PDB entry 7BTO | electron microscopy, 3.97 A resolution | chains B and I of the 9 polymer chains in the assembly

# Chain B
Protein: Type I restriction enzyme EcoR124II M protein
Source organism: Escherichia coli
Notes: EC 2.1.1.72
UniProt: P10484 (T1M1_ECOLX); residues 1-520 here = UniProt positions 1-520
Amino-acid sequence (520 residues; each row starts with the number of its first residue):
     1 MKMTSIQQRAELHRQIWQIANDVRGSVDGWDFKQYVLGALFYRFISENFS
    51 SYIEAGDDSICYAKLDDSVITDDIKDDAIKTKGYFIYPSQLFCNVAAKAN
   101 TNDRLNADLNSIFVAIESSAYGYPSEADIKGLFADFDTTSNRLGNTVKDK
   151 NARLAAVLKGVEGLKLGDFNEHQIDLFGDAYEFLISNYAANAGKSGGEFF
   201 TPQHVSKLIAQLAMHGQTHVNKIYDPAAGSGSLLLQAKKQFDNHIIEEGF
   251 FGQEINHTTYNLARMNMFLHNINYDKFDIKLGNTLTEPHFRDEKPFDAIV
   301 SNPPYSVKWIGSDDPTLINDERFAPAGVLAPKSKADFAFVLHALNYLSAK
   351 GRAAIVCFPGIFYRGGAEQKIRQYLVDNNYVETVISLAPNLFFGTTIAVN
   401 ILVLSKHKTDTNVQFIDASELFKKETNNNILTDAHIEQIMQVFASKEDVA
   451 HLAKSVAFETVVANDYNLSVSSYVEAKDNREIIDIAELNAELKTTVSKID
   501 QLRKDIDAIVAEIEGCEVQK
Disordered / not traced: 1-10, 56-70, 168-173, 190-199, 511-520
Swiss-Prot annotation at these positions:
  - region: Glu-481 to Val-510 (C-terminal tail)
  - binding site (S-adenosyl-L-methionine): Glu-198 to Gln-203, Ser-230 to Ser-232, Glu-254

# Chain I
Protein: Type-1 restriction enzyme EcoR124II specificity protein
Source organism: Escherichia coli
UniProt: P10485 (T1S1_ECOLX); residue numbers follow UniProt; this construct covers 1-404
Amino-acid sequence (404 residues; numbered 1 to 404; the number before each row is that of its first residue):
     1 MSEMSYLEKLLDGVEVEWLPLGEITKYEQPTKYLVKAKDYHDTYTIPVLT
    51 AGKTFILGYTNETHGIYQASKAPVIIFDDFTTANKWVDFDFKAKSSAMKM
   101 VTSCDDNKTLLKYVYYWLNTLPSEFAEGDHKRQWISNYSQKKIPIPCPDN
   151 PEKSLAIQSEIVRILDKFTALTAELTAELNMRKKQYNYYRDQLLSFKEGE
   201 VEWKTLGEIGKWYGGGTPSKNKIEFWENGSIPWISPKDMGRTLVDSSEDY
   251 ITEEAVLHSSTKLIPANSIAIVVRSSILDKVLPSALIKVPATLNQDMKAV
   301 IPHENILVKYIYHMIGSRGSDILRAAKKTGGSVASIDSKKLFSFKIPVPN
   351 INEQQRIVEILDKFDTLTNSITEGLPREIELRQKQYEYYRDLLFSFPKPE
   401 TVSN
Disordered / not traced: 1-12, 397-404

# Interface between chain B and chain I
Contacting residue pairs - 31 pairs, chain B then chain I:
  Phe-362(B) / Thr-329(I)
  Phe-362(B) / Gly-330(I)
  Lys-424(B) / Lys-38(I)
  Lys-424(B) / Asp-39(I)
  Glu-425(B) / Lys-38(I)
  Thr-426(B) / Lys-38(I)  hydrogen bond
  Asn-464(B) / Lys-340(I)
  Leu-468(B) / Lys-328(I)
  Ser-469(B) / Lys-328(I)
  Tyr-473(B) / Lys-328(I)
  Glu-475(B) / Arg-324(I)  salt bridge
  Arg-480(B) / Tyr-188(I)
  Glu-481(B) / Lys-184(I)  salt bridge
  Glu-481(B) / Tyr-188(I)
  Ile-483(B) / Tyr-188(I)  hydrophobic
  Ile-483(B) / Gln-192(I)
  Ala-486(B) / Met-181(I)
  Asn-489(B) / Met-181(I)
  Ala-490(B) / Arg-182(I)
  Lys-493(B) / Glu-174(I)
  Thr-494(B) / Arg-182(I)
  Ser-497(B) / Glu-174(I)
  Asp-500(B) / Leu-171(I)
  Gln-501(B) / Leu-171(I)
  Gln-501(B) / Arg-382(I)  hydrogen bond
  Arg-503(B) / Arg-163(I)
  Arg-503(B) / Lys-167(I)
  Lys-504(B) / Phe-168(I)
  Lys-504(B) / Arg-382(I)
  Lys-504(B) / Gln-385(I)
  Asp-507(B) / Ile-164(I)
Other interface residues (no listed pair), chain B (25 interface residues in all): Val-470, Lys-477
Other interface residues (no listed pair), chain I (25 interface residues in all): Leu-175, Glu-178, Gln-185, Asp-279, Lys-327

# In short
Chain B and chain I each contribute 25 residues to their interface, with 2 hydrogen bonds and 2 salt bridges.
Polar contacts include Glu-475(B)/Arg-324(I), Glu-481(B)/Lys-184(I) and Thr-426(B)/Lys-38(I). Curated
annotation (UniProt) lists 10 S-adenosyl-L-methionine-binding residues on chain B.
Chain B is Type I restriction enzyme EcoR124II M protein and chain I is Type-1 restriction enzyme EcoR124II
specificity protein, both from Escherichia coli; the structure, EcoR124I-ArdA in the Translocation State, was
determined by electron microscopy (same publication as 7BST, 7BTP, 7BTQ and 7BTR).
